5S5R - chains B and C of the 6 polymer chains in the assembly; structure by X-ray diffraction, 2.30 A resolution.

Chain B:
Molecule: Tubulin beta-2B chain
From: Bos taurus
UniProtKB: Q6B856 (TBB2B_BOVIN); the author numbering skips numbers that UniProt does not, so the offset changes along the chain: 1-42 = UniProt 1-42; 45-360 = UniProt 43-358; 369-455 = UniProt 359-445
Chain sequence (445 residues; each row starts with the number of its first residue; note: 10 numbers in that range are skipped by the numbering (no residue carries them; nothing is unmodelled there)):
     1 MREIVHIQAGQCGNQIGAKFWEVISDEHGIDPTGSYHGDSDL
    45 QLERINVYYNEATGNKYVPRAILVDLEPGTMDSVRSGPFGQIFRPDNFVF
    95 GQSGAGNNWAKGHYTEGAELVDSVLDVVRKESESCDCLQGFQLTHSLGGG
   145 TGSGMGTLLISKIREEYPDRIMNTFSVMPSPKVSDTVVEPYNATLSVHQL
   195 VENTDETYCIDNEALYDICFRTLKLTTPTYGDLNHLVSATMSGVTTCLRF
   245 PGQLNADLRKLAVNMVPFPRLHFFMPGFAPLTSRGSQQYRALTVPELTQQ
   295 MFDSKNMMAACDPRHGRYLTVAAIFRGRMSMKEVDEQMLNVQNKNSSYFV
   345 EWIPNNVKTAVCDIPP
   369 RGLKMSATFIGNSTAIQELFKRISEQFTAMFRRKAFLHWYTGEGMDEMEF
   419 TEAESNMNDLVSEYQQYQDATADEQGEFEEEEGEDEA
Not modelled in the structure: 279-280, 438-455
Ion coordination: Mg2+: Gln11 (together with GDP); Ca2+: Glu113 (shared with Glu284(C) of chain C)
Residues lining bound ligands:
  - GDP (guanosine-5'-diphosphate): Gly10, Gln11, Cys12, Gln15, Ile16, Ala99, Asn101, Ser140, Gly142, Gly143, Gly144, Thr145, Gly146, Ser147, Val171, Pro173, Val177, Asp179, Glu183, Asn206, Leu209, Tyr224, Leu227, Asn228
  - N-(4-methyl-2-oxidanyl-phenyl)propanamide (GVV): Ala99, Gly100, Asn101, Asn102, Lys105, Val182, Trp407, Tyr408

Chain C:
Molecule: Tubulin alpha-1B chain
From: Bos taurus
UniProtKB: P81947 (TBA1B_BOVIN); residue numbers follow UniProt; this construct covers 1-451
Chain sequence (451 residues; each row starts with the number of its first residue):
     1 MRECISIHVGQAGVQIGNACWELYCLEHGIQPDGQMPSDKTIGGGDDSFN
    51 TFFSETGAGKHVPRAVFVDLEPTVIDEVRTGTYRQLFHPEQLITGKEDAA
   101 NNYARGHYTIGKEIIDLVLDRIRKLADQCTGLQGFLVFHSFGGGTGSGFT
   151 SLLMERLSVDYGKKSKLEFSIYPAPQVSTAVVEPYNSILTTHTTLEHSDC
   201 AFMVDNEAIYDICRRNLDIERPTYTNLNRLISQIVSSITASLRFDGALNV
   251 DLTEFQTNLVPYPRIHFPLATYAPVISAEKAYHEQLSVAEITNACFEPAN
   301 QMVKCDPRHGKYMACCLLYRGDVVPKDVNAAIATIKTKRSIQFVDWCPTG
   351 FKVGINYQPPTVVPGGDLAKVQRAVCMLSNTTAIAEAWARLDHKFDLMYA
   401 KRAFVHWYVGEGMEEGEFSEAREDMAALEKDYEEVGVDSVEGEGEEEGEE
   451 Y
Not modelled in the structure: 441-451
Ion coordination: Ca2+ site 1: Asp39, Thr41, Gly44, Glu55; Ca2+ site 2: Glu284 (shared with Glu113(B) of chain B)
Residues lining bound ligands:
  - GTP (guanosine-5'-triphosphate): Gly10, Gln11, Ala12, Gln15, Ile16, Asp69, Asp98, Ala99, Ala100, Asn101, Ser140, Gly142, Gly143, Gly144, Thr145, Gly146, Ile171, Pro173, Val177, Ser178, Thr179, Glu183, Asn206, Tyr224, Leu227, Asn228, Ile231
  - N-(4-methyl-2-oxidanyl-phenyl)propanamide (GVV): Thr253, Gln256, Thr257

Chain B / chain C interface:
Contacting residue pairs (42):
  Gln96(B) with Met1(C); Arg2(C)
  Ser97(B) with Arg2(C)
  Asn101(B) with Glu254(C), hydrogen bond
  Asp179(B) with Glu254(C); Lys352(C), hydrogen bond (backbone-side chain)
  Thr180(B) with Glu254(C); Asn258(C)
  Val181(B) with Asn258(C), hydrogen bond (backbone-side chain); Pro348(C), hydrophobic
  Val182(B) with Thr257(C)
  Thr221(B) with Pro325(C); Lys326(C); Asn329(C)
  Ala397(B) with Trp346(C)
  Met398(B) with Trp346(C)
  Arg400(B) with Asp345(C), salt bridge; Ser439(C), hydrogen bond
  Arg401(B) with Tyr262(C), hydrogen bond (backbone-side chain); Asp345(C), salt bridge; Trp346(C); Glu434(C), hydrogen bond (side chain-backbone); Val435(C); Val437(C), hydrogen bond (side chain-backbone); Asp438(C); Ser439(C), hydrogen bond
  Lys402(B) with Tyr262(C)
  Ala403(B) with Pro261(C); Tyr262(C); Trp346(C), hydrophobic
  Phe404(B) with Thr257(C); Asn258(C); Val260(C); Pro261(C), hydrogen bond (backbone-backbone); Trp346(C), hydrophobic
  His406(B) with Val260(C), hydrogen bond (side chain-backbone); Pro261(C); Tyr262(C); Pro263(C)
  Trp407(B) with Gln256(C); Thr257(C), hydrogen bond (side chain-backbone); Val260(C)
Also at the interface, not in a pair above, chain B (20 interface residues in all): Gly100, Thr220, Leu405

Overview:
20 residues of chain B face 22 of chain C across their interface, with 11 hydrogen bonds and 2 salt bridges.
Polar pairs include Arg400(B)-Asp345(C), Arg401(B)-Asp345(C) and Asn101(B)-Glu254(C).
N-(4-methyl-2-oxidanyl-phenyl)propanamide is bound between chain B and chain C. Ligands of chain B: GDP.
Here chain B is Tubulin beta-2B chain and chain C is Tubulin alpha-1B chain, both from Bos taurus. Entry 5S5R
(Tubulin-Z33452106-complex) was determined by X-ray diffraction together with 5S4L, 5S4M, 5S4N, 5S4O, 5S4P,
5S4Q and 52 further entries from the same study.
